Entry 8TV9 (electron microscopy, 8.15 A resolution (very low resolution: no residue pairs are listed; an interface is given only as per-side residue counts)); this record covers chains AL and AO of the 37 polymer chains in the assembly.

== Chain AL (and AO) ==
Molecule: Fimbrial protein
Organism: Acinetobacter genomosp. 16BJ
Notes: chain AO of this document is another copy of the same molecule, construct and numbering; everything in this record applies to it too
UniProt: N9RQW9 (N9RQW9_9GAMM); numbering as in UniProt (aligned over 9-78)
Amino-acid sequence (70 residues; each row starts with the number of its first residue):
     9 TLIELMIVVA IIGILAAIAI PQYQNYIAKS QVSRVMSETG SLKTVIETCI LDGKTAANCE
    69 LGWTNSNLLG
Cystine bridges: C57-C67

== How chain AL and chain AO interact ==
At this resolution (8 A) residue pairs are not listed: 13 residues of chain AL and 10 of chain AO lie at the interface.

== In short ==
13 residues of chain AL face 10 of chain AO across their interface.
Both chains are Fimbrial protein (Acinetobacter genomosp. 16BJ). Entry 8TV9 (Inner Mat-T4P complex) was
determined by electron microscopy (same publication as 8TOB, 8TOC, 8TVA, 8TW2 and 8TWC).
